PDB entry 7B2E | X-ray diffraction, 2.80 A resolution | chains F and G of the 4 polymer chains in the assembly

Chain F (and G):
Name: Putative oxalyl-CoA decarboxylase (Oxc, yfdU)
Source organism: Methylorubrum extorquens (strain ATCC 14718 / DSM 1338 / JCM 2805 / NCIMB 9133 / AM1)
Notes: EC 4.1.1.8; chain G of this document is another copy of the same molecule, construct and numbering; everything in this record applies to it too
UniProtKB: C5AX46 (C5AX46_METEA); numbering as in UniProt (aligned over 1-583)
Amino-acid sequence (583 residues; row label = number of the first residue in the row):
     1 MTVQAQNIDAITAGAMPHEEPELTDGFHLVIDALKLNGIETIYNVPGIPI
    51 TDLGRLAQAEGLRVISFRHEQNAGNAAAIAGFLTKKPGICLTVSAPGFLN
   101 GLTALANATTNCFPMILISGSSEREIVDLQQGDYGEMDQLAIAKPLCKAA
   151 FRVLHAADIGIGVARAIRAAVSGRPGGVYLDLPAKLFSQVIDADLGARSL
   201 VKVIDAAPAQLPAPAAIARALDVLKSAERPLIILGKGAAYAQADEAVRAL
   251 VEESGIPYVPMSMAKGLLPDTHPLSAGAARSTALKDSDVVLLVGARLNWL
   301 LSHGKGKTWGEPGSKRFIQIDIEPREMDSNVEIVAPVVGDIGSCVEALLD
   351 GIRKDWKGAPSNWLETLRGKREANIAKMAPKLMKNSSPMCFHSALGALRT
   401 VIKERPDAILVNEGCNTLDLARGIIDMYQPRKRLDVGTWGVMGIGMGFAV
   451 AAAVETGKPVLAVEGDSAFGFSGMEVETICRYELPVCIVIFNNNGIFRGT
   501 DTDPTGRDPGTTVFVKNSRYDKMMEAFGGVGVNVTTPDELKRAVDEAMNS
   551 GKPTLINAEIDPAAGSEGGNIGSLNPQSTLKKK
Not modelled in the structure: 1-20, 569-583
Sequence notes: engineered mutation Gly135 (Glu in C5AX46), Cys415 (Ala in C5AX46), Phe497 (Tyr in C5AX46), Gly568 (Ser in C5AX46)
Metal / ion sites: Mg2+: Asp466, Asn493, Gly495 (together with thiamine diphosphate)
Small-molecule neighbours:
  - ADP (adenosine-5'-diphosphate): Cys112, Arg174, Pro175, Gly235, Lys236, Gly237, Tyr240, Ala241, Met261, Gly294, Ala295, Arg296, Asn298, Leu300, Asp321, Ile322, Glu323, Glu326, Gly339, Asp340, Ile341, Thr438
  - thiamine diphosphate (TPP), molecule 1: Val45, Pro46, Gly47, Glu70, Val93, Pro96, Gly97, Asn100
  - thiamine diphosphate (TPP), molecule 2: Phe391, Gly414, Cys415, Asn416, Thr417, Gly440, Val441, Met442, Gly465, Asp466, Ser467, Ala468, Phe471, Asn493, Gly495, Ile496, Phe497
From the paper describing this entry:
  - mutagenesis - E135G/A415C/S568G: increased catalytic activity on formyl-CoA
  - mutagenesis - E135G/A415C/Y497F/S568G: increased catalytic activity
  - catalytic residues: Tyr134 (proposed by the authors, not directly observed)

Chain F / chain G interface:
Pairs across the interface - 135 pairs, chain F then chain G:
  Val45(F) with Phe471(G), hydrophobic
  Pro46(F) with Ile496(G); Thr511(G)
  Gly54(F) with Thr511(G)
  Arg55(F) with Asp501(G), salt bridge; Thr511(G); Glu567(G), salt bridge
  Gln58(F) with Thr502(G); Asp503(G); Pro504(G); Thr505(G); Pro509(G), hydrogen bond (side chain-backbone); Thr511(G)
  Ala59(F) with Pro504(G), hydrophobic
  Gly61(F) with Arg507(G), hydrogen bond (backbone-side chain)
  Arg63(F) with Asp508(G), salt bridge
  Val64(F) with Thr511(G)
  Ser66(F) with Thr511(G), hydrogen bond (side chain-backbone)
  Arg68(F) with Asp466(G), hydrogen bond (side chain-backbone); Gly470(G); Phe471(G); Phe514(G); Tyr520(G), hydrogen bond
  His69(F) with Gln71(G), hydrogen bond; Phe471(G)
  Glu70(F) with Phe471(G)
  Gln71(F) with His69(G), hydrogen bond; Asn100(G), hydrogen bond
  Ala95(F) with Trp439(G)
  Pro96(F) with Trp439(G); Val441(G), hydrophobic
  Leu99(F) with Thr103(G); Ala106(G), hydrophobic; Leu146(G), hydrophobic
  Asn100(F) with Gln71(G), hydrogen bond; Thr103(G)
  Thr103(F) with Leu99(G); Asn100(G); Thr103(G)
  Ala106(F) with Leu99(G), hydrophobic
  Ile126(F) with His303(G)
  Gln131(F) with Leu297(G); Asn298(G); His303(G), hydrogen bond (backbone-side chain); Ser329(G), hydrogen bond (side chain-backbone); Asn330(G), hydrogen bond (backbone-side chain)
  Gly132(F) with Asn298(G); Trp299(G), hydrogen bond (backbone-backbone); His303(G)
  Asp133(F) with Trp299(G); His303(G)
  Tyr134(F) with Trp299(G), hydrophobic
  Glu136(F) with Trp439(G), hydrogen bond (backbone-side chain)
  Met137(F) with Trp439(G), hydrophobic
  Ile142(F) with Pro145(G); Leu146(G), hydrophobic
  Pro145(F) with Ile142(G)
  Leu146(F) with Met137(G), hydrophobic; Ile142(G), hydrophobic
  Asn298(F) with Gln131(G); Gly132(G)
  Trp299(F) with Gly132(G), hydrogen bond (backbone-backbone); Asp133(G); Tyr134(G), hydrophobic
  His303(F) with Ile126(G); Gln131(G); Gly132(G)
  Ser329(F) with Gln131(G), hydrogen bond (backbone-side chain)
  Asn330(F) with Gln131(G), hydrogen bond (side chain-backbone)
  Trp439(F) with Ala95(G); Pro96(G); Glu136(G), hydrogen bond (side chain-backbone); Met137(G), hydrophobic
  Val441(F) with Pro96(G), hydrophobic
  Asp466(F) with Arg68(G), hydrogen bond (backbone-side chain)
  Gly470(F) with Arg68(G); Met474(G)
  Phe471(F) with Val45(G), hydrophobic; Arg68(G); His69(G); Glu70(G)
  Gly473(F) with Met474(G)
  Met474(F) with Gly470(G); Gly473(G); Met474(G); Tyr520(G), hydrophobic; Met523(G), hydrophobic
  Glu477(F) with Phe514(G); Val515(G), hydrogen bond (side chain-backbone)
  Arg481(F) with Pro509(G); Val513(G); Phe514(G); Val515(G)
  Tyr482(F) with Asp508(G); Pro509(G), hydrophobic
  Ile496(F) with Pro46(G)
  Asp501(F) with Arg55(G), salt bridge
  Asp503(F) with Gln58(G)
  Pro504(F) with Gln58(G); Ala59(G), hydrophobic
  Thr505(F) with Gln58(G)
  Arg507(F) with Gly61(G), hydrogen bond (side chain-backbone)
  Asp508(F) with Gln58(G); Arg63(G), salt bridge; Tyr482(G)
  Pro509(F) with Gln58(G), hydrogen bond (backbone-side chain); Tyr482(G), hydrophobic
  Thr511(F) with Pro46(G); Arg55(G); Gln58(G); Ser66(G), hydrogen bond (backbone-side chain)
  Thr512(F) with Pro46(G)
  Val513(F) with Arg481(G)
  Phe514(F) with Arg68(G); Glu477(G); Arg481(G)
  Val515(F) with Glu477(G), hydrogen bond (backbone-side chain); Arg481(G); Phe527(G)
  Ser518(F) with Ala526(G); Phe527(G)
  Arg519(F) with Ala526(G), hydrogen bond (backbone-backbone)
  Tyr520(F) with Arg68(G), hydrogen bond; Phe527(G), hydrophobic
  Met523(F) with Met474(G), hydrophobic; Met523(G), hydrophobic; Ala526(G)
  Ala526(F) with Ser518(G); Arg519(G), hydrogen bond (backbone-backbone); Lys522(G); Met523(G)
  Phe527(F) with Val515(G); Ser518(G); Tyr520(G), hydrophobic
  Gly568(F) with Ile48(G)
Interface residues without a listed pair, chain F (75 interface residues in all): Thr51, Ile65, Gly135, Leu297, Ser467, Cys480, Phe497, Thr502, Gly510, Lys522
Interface residues without a listed pair, chain G (78 interface residues in all): Thr51, Gly54, Val64, Ile65, Gly135, Lys305, Ser467, Phe469, Cys480, Phe497, Gly510, Thr512

Summary:
75 residues of chain F and 78 residues of chain G are in contact, with 27 hydrogen bonds and 5 salt bridges.
Polar contacts include Arg55(F)-Asp501(G), Arg55(F)-Glu567(G) and Arg63(F)-Asp508(G). Ligands of chain F:
thiamine diphosphate and ADP. From the paper: the catalytic residue Tyr134(F); E135G/A415C/S568G of chain F
increase catalytic activity on formyl-CoA.
Both chains are Putative oxalyl-CoA decarboxylase (Oxc, yfdU) (Methylorubrum extorquens (strain ATCC 14718 /
DSM 1338 / JCM 2805 / NCIMB 9133 / AM1)). Entry 7B2E (quadruple mutant of oxalyl-CoA decarboxylase from
Methylorubrum extorquens with bound TPP and ADP) was determined by X-ray diffraction (same publication as
7AYG).
